PDB entry 4A93 | X-ray diffraction, 3.40 A resolution | chains A and F of the 15 polymer chains in the assembly

# Chain A
Name: DNA-directed RNA polymerase II subunit RPB1
From: Saccharomyces cerevisiae
Notes: EC 2.7.7.6
Reference sequence: P04050 (RPB1_YEAST); residue numbers follow UniProt; this construct covers 1-1732
Chain sequence (1732 residues; each row starts with the number of its first residue):
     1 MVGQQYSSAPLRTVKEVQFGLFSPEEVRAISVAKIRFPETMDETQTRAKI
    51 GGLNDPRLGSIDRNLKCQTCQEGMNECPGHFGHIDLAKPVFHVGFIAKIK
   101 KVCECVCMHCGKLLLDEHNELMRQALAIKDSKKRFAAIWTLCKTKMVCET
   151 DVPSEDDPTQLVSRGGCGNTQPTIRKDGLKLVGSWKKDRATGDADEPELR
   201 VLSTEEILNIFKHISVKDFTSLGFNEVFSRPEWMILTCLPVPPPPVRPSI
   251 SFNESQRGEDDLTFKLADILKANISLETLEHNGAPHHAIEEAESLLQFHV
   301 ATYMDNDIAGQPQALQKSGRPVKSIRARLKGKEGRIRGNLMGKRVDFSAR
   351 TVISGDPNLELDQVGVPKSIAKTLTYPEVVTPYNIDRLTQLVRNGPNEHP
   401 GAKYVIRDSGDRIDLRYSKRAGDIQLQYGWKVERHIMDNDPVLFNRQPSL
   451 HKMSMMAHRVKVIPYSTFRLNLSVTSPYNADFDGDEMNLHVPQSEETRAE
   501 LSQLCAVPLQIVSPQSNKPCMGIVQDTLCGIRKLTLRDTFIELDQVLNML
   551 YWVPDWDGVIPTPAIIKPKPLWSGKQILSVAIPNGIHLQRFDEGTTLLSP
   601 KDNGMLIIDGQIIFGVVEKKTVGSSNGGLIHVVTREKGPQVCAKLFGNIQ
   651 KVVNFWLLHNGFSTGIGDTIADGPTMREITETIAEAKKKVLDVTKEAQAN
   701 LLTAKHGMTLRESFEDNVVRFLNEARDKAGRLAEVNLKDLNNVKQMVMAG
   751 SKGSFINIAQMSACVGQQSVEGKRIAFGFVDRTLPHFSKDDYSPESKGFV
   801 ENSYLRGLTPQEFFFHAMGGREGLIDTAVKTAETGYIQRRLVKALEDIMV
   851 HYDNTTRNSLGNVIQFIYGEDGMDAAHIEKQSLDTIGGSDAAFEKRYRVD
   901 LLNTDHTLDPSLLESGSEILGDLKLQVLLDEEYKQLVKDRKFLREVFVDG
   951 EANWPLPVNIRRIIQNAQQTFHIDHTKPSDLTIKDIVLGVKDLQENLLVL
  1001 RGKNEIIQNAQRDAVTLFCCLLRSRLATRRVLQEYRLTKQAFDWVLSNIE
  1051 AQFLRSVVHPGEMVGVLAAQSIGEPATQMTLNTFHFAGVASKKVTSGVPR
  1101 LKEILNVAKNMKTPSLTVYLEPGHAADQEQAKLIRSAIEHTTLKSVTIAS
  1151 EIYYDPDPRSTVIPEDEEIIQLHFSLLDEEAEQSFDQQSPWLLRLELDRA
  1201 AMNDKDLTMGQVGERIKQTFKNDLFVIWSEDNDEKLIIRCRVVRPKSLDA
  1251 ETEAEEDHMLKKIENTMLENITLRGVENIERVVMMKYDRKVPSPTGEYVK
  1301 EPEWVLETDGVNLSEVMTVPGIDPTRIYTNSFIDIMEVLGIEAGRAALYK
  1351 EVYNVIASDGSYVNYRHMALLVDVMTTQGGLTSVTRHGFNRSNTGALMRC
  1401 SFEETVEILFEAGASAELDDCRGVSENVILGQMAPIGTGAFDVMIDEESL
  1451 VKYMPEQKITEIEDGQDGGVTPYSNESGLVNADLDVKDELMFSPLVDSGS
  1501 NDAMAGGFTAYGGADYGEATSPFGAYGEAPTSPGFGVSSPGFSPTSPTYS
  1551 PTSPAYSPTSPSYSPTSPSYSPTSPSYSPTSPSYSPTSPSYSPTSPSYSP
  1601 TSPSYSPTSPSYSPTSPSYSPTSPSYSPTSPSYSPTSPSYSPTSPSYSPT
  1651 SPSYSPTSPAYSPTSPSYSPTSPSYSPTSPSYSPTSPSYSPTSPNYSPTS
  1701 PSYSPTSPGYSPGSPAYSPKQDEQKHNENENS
Disordered / not traced: 1-2, 1081-1091, 1177-1186, 1244-1253, 1456-1732
Ion coordination: Zn2+ site 1: C67, C70, C77, H80; Zn2+ site 2: C107, C110, C148, C167; Mg2+: D481, D483, D485 (shared with 1 residue of chain P)
Reported in the primary citation:
  - mutagenesis - G730D (10-fold): decreased catalytic activity
  - mutagenesis - E1103G: increased growth in response to UV
  - mutagenesis - G730D: decreased growth in response to UV
  - mutagenesis - G730D: abolished catalytic activity on the bypass
  - mutagenesis - E1103G: increased catalytic activity on the bypass
  - mutagenesis - T1095G: increased catalytic activity on lesion bypass
  - mutagenesis - E1103G: increased catalytic activity on 30T-CPD

# Chain F
Name: DNA-directed RNA polymerases I, II, and III subunit rpabc 2
From: Saccharomyces cerevisiae
Reference sequence: P20435 (RPAB2_YEAST); numbering as in UniProt (aligned over 1-155)
Chain sequence (155 residues; numbered 1 to 155; the number before each row is that of its first residue):
     1 MSDYEEAFNDGNENFEDFDVEHFSDEETYEEKPQFKDGETTDANGKTIVT
    51 GGNGPEDFQQHEQIRRKTLKEKAIPKDQRATTPYMTKYERARILGTRALQ
   101 ISMNAPVFVDLEGETDPLRIAMKELAEKKIPLVIRRYLPDGSFEDWSVEE
   151 LIVDL
Disordered / not traced: 1-71

# How chain A and chain F interact
Contacting residue pairs (73):
  V379(A) - S102(F)
  V380(A) - N104(F)
  T381(A) - S102(F)
  T381(A) - N104(F)  hydrogen bond
  P382(A) - N104(F)
  Y383(A) - I101(F)  hydrophobic
  Y383(A) - V107(F)
  Y383(A) - L111(F)  hydrophobic
  Y383(A) - T115(F)
  S494(A) - L99(F)
  E495(A) - A98(F)
  E495(A) - L99(F)
  E495(A) - P117(F)
  E496(A) - G95(F)
  E496(A) - T96(F)
  A499(A) - G95(F)
  Q503(A) - R90(F)  hydrogen bond
  Q503(A) - A91(F)
  L504(A) - K87(F)
  L504(A) - Y88(F)  hydrophobic
  L504(A) - A91(F)  hydrophobic
  H851(A) - P139(F)
  Y852(A) - T81(F)
  Y852(A) - T86(F)
  Y852(A) - E89(F)  hydrogen bond
  Y852(A) - R136(F)
  Y852(A) - Y137(F)
  D853(A) - P139(F)
  R857(A) - P139(F)
  D874(A) - K87(F)  salt bridge
  R1001(A) - A80(F)
  R1001(A) - T81(F)
  R1001(A) - T82(F)
  R1001(A) - P83(F)
  L1054(A) - Y84(F)
  R1055(A) - D154(F)  salt bridge
  H1059(A) - T86(F)
  H1059(A) - K87(F)  hydrogen bond (side chain-backbone)
  P1060(A) - T86(F)
  P1060(A) - Y88(F)
  G1061(A) - Y88(F)
  E1062(A) - K87(F)  salt bridge
  E1062(A) - Y88(F)  hydrogen bond
  G1437(A) - Y88(F)
  T1438(A) - Y88(F)
  T1438(A) - R92(F)  hydrogen bond (backbone-side chain)
  F1441(A) - Y88(F)
  F1441(A) - E89(F)
  F1441(A) - R92(F)  hydrogen bond (backbone-side chain)
  F1441(A) - I134(F)  hydrophobic
  F1441(A) - R135(F)
  D1442(A) - V133(F)
  D1442(A) - I134(F)
  D1442(A) - R135(F)  hydrogen bond (backbone-backbone)
  D1442(A) - Y137(F)  hydrogen bond
  V1443(A) - R92(F)
  V1443(A) - L132(F)  hydrophobic
  V1443(A) - V133(F)
  M1444(A) - L132(F)
  M1444(A) - V133(F)  hydrogen bond (backbone-backbone)
  M1444(A) - R135(F)
  I1445(A) - P131(F)
  I1445(A) - L132(F)  hydrophobic
  D1446(A) - P131(F)  hydrogen bond (backbone-backbone)
  L1450(A) - F108(F)  hydrophobic
  L1450(A) - P131(F)  hydrophobic
  K1452(A) - E149(F)  salt bridge
  Y1453(A) - F108(F)
  Y1453(A) - K128(F)  hydrogen bond (side chain-backbone)
  Y1453(A) - K129(F)
  Y1453(A) - I130(F)
  Y1453(A) - P131(F)
  Y1453(A) - E149(F)  hydrogen bond
Also at the interface, not in a pair above, chain A (44 interface residues in all): Y428, G429, S502, G1002, A1051, M1433, G1439, A1440, S1449, P1455
Also at the interface, not in a pair above, chain F (45 interface residues in all): I93, L94, D116, L118, I120, L138, D145, L155

# Summary
44 residues of chain A and 45 residues of chain F are in contact, with 13 hydrogen bonds and 4 salt bridges.
Among the polar pairs are D874(A)-K87(F), R1055(A)-D154(F) and E1062(A)-K87(F). From the paper: G730D of chain
A reduces catalytic activity; E1103G of chain A increases growth in response to UV.
Here chain A is DNA-directed RNA polymerase II subunit RPB1 and chain F is DNA-directed RNA polymerases I, II,
and III subunit rpabc 2, both from Saccharomyces cerevisiae. Entry 4A93 (RNA Polymerase II elongation complex
containing a CPD Lesion) was determined by X-ray diffraction.
